5IP7 - chains B and C of the 13 polymer chains in the assembly; structure by X-ray diffraction, 3.52 A resolution.

[Chain B]
Protein: DNA-directed RNA polymerase II subunit RPB2
From: Saccharomyces cerevisiae
Notes: EC 2.7.7.6
UniProtKB: P08518 (RPB2_YEAST); numbering as in UniProt (aligned over 2-1224)
Amino-acid sequence (1223 residues; numbered 2 to 1224; the number before each row is that of its first residue):
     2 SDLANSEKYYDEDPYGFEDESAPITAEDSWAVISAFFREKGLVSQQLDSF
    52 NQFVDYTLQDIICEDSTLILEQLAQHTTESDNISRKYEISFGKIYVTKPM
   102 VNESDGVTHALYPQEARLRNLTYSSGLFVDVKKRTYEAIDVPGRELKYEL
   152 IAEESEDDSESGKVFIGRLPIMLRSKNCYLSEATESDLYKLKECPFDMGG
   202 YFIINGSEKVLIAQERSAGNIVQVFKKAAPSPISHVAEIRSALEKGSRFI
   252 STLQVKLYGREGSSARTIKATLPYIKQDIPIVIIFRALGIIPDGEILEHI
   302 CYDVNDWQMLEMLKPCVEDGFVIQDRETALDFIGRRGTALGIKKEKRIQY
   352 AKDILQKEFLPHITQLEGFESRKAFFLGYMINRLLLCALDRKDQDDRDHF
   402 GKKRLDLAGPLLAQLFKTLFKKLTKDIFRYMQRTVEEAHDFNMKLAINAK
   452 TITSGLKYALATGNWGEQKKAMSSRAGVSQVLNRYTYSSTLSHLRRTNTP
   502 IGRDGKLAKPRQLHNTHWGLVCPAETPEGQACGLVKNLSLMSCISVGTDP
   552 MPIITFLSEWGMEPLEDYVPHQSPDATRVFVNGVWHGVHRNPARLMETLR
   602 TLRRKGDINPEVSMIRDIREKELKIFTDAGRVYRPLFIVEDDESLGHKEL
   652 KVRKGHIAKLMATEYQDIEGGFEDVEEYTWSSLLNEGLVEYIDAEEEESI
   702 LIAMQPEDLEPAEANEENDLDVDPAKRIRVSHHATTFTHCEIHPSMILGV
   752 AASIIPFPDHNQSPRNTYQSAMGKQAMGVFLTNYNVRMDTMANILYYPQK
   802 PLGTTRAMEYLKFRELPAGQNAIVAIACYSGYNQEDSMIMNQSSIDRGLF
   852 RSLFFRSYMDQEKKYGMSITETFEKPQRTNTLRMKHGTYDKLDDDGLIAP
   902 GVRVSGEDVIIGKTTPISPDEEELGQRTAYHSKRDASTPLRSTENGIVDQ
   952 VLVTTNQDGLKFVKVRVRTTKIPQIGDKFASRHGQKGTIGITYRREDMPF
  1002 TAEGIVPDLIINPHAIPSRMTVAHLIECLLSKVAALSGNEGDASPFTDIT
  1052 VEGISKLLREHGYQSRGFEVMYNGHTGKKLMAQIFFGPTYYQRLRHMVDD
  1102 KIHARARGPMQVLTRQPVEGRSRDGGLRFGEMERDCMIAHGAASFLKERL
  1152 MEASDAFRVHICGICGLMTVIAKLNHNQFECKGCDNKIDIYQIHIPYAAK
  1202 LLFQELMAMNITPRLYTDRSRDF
Not modelled in the structure: 2-19, 71-89, 135-163, 438-445, 504-506, 669-677, 716-721, 920-932
Ion coordination: Zn2+: C1163, C1166, C1182, C1185

[Chain C]
Protein: DNA-directed RNA polymerase II subunit RPB3
From: Saccharomyces cerevisiae
UniProtKB: P16370 (RPB3_YEAST); residue numbers follow UniProt; this construct covers 3-268
Amino-acid sequence (266 residues; each row starts with the number of its first residue):
     3 EEGPQVKIREASKDNVDFILSNVDLAMANSLRRVMIAEIPTLAIDSVEVE
    53 TNTTVLADEFIAHRLGLIPLQSMDIEQLEYSRDCFCEDHCDKCSVVLTLQ
   103 AFGESESTTNVYSKDLVIVSNLMGRNIGHPIIQDKEGNGVLICKLRKGQE
   153 LKLTCVAKKGIAKEHAKWGPAAAIEFEYDPWNKLKHTDYWYEQDSAKEWP
   203 QSKNCEYEDPPNEGDPFDYKAQADTFYMNVESVGSIPVDQVVVRGIDTLQ
   253 KKVASILLALTQMDQD
Ion coordination: Zn2+: C86, C88, C92, C95
UniProt features mapped onto this chain:
  - binding site (Zn(2+)): C86, C88, C92, C95
  - natural variant: A30 (A30D: In mutant RPB3-1)
  - mutagenesis: K9 (K9E: Transcript termination readthrough)

[Interface between chain B and chain C]
Residue-residue contacts (85; chain B residue first):
  Y797(B) - E61(C)
  Y797(B) - F62(C)
  Y798(B) - F62(C)
  Y798(B) - H65(C)
  Y798(B) - R66(C)  hydrogen bond
  S844(B) - A168(C)
  D847(B) - H65(C)  hydrogen bond (backbone-side chain)
  D847(B) - H167(C)  salt bridge
  D847(B) - A168(C)  hydrogen bond (side chain-backbone)
  R848(B) - H65(C)
  R848(B) - L69(C)
  R848(B) - A168(C)
  G849(B) - H65(C)
  R852(B) - H65(C)
  R969(B) - A59(C)
  R969(B) - D60(C)  salt bridge
  R969(B) - E61(C)  salt bridge
  T971(B) - E61(C)  hydrogen bond
  R995(B) - A164(C)
  R995(B) - K165(C)
  R996(B) - R34(C)
  R996(B) - I38(C)
  R996(B) - A173(C)  hydrogen bond (side chain-backbone)
  R996(B) - A174(C)  hydrogen bond (side chain-backbone)
  R996(B) - A175(C)
  R996(B) - I176(C)
  E997(B) - R34(C)  hydrogen bond (backbone-side chain)
  E997(B) - R35(C)
  E997(B) - I38(C)
  E997(B) - A39(C)
  D998(B) - R35(C)  salt bridge
  F1001(B) - R34(C)
  F1001(B) - F178(C)  hydrophobic
  A1003(B) - E177(C)
  A1003(B) - F178(C)  hydrogen bond (backbone-backbone)
  A1003(B) - E179(C)
  E1004(B) - E177(C)
  G1005(B) - A175(C)
  G1005(B) - I176(C)
  R1060(B) - K199(C)  hydrogen bond (side chain-backbone)
  R1060(B) - E200(C)
  R1060(B) - P202(C)
  G1063(B) - P202(C)
  Y1064(B) - P202(C)
  Q1065(B) - E200(C)  hydrogen bond (side chain-backbone)
  Q1065(B) - W201(C)
  Q1065(B) - P202(C)
  R1067(B) - E194(C)  salt bridge
  F1069(B) - W192(C)
  F1069(B) - W201(C)
  E1070(B) - W201(C)
  V1071(B) - Y191(C)  hydrophobic
  V1071(B) - W201(C)  hydrophobic
  Y1073(B) - F178(C)
  Y1073(B) - E179(C)
  Y1073(B) - Y180(C)  hydrophobic
  G1075(B) - N31(C)
  G1075(B) - R34(C)  hydrogen bond (backbone-side chain)
  G1075(B) - R35(C)  hydrogen bond (backbone-side chain)
  H1076(B) - N31(C)  hydrogen bond (backbone-side chain)
  T1077(B) - L27(C)
  T1077(B) - N31(C)
  G1078(B) - L27(C)
  G1078(B) - N31(C)  hydrogen bond (backbone-side chain)
  G1078(B) - F178(C)
  G1078(B) - Y180(C)
  K1079(B) - L27(C)
  K1079(B) - Y180(C)
  K1079(B) - H188(C)
  K1080(B) - Y180(C)  hydrogen bond (backbone-side chain)
  K1080(B) - D181(C)  salt bridge
  K1080(B) - N184(C)  hydrogen bond
  K1080(B) - H188(C)
  K1080(B) - T189(C)
  L1081(B) - H188(C)
  L1081(B) - T189(C)
  M1082(B) - K187(C)
  M1082(B) - H188(C)
  M1082(B) - T189(C)  hydrogen bond (backbone-side chain)
  M1082(B) - D190(C)  hydrogen bond (backbone-backbone)
  Q1084(B) - T189(C)  hydrogen bond
  Q1084(B) - D190(C)  hydrogen bond (side chain-backbone)
  Q1084(B) - Y191(C)  hydrogen bond (side chain-backbone)
  Q1084(B) - W192(C)
  Q1084(B) - W201(C)
Other interface residues (no listed pair), chain B (42 interface residues in all): Y785, N786, L854, T970, M999, S1066, N1074
Other interface residues (no listed pair), chain C (40 interface residues in all): A28, V57

[In short]
42 residues of chain B face 40 of chain C across their interface, with 21 hydrogen bonds and 6 salt bridges.
Among the polar pairs are D847(B)-H167(C), R969(B)-D60(C) and R969(B)-E61(C). UniProt lists 4 Zn2+-binding
residues and one mutagenesis site on chain C.
Here chain B is DNA-directed RNA polymerase II subunit RPB2 and chain C is DNA-directed RNA polymerase II
subunit RPB3, both from Saccharomyces cerevisiae. Entry 5IP7 (Structure of RNA Polymerase II-Tfg1 peptide
complex) was determined by X-ray diffraction, deposited together with 5FYW, 5FZ5 and 5IP9.
